PDB entry 6D9Q | X-ray diffraction, 2.06 A resolution | chains A and B of the 4 polymer chains in the assembly

# Chain A (and B)
Protein: Hypoxanthine phosphoribosyltransferase
Organism: Bacillus anthracis
Notes: EC 2.4.2.8; chain B of this document is another copy of the same molecule, construct and numbering; everything in this record applies to it too
UniProtKB: A0A1S0QLD4 (A0A1S0QLD4_BACAN); numbering as in UniProt (aligned over 1-180)
Chain sequence (183 residues; numbered -2 to 180; the number before each row is that of its first residue; numbers below 1 keep their minus sign (Ser-2 is residue -2)):
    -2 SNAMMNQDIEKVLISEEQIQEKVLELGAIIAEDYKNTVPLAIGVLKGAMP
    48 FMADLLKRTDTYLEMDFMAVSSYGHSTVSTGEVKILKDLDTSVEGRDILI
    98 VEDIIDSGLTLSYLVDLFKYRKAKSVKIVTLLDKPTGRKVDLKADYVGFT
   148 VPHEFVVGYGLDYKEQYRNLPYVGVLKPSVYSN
Disordered / not traced: -2 to -1 (chain B: -2 to -1, 180)
Differences from the reference sequence: expression tag (-2 to 0)
Reported in the primary citation:
  - mutagenesis - K81A, K81E: decreased binding to pppGpp
  - mutagenesis - Y117C: decreased catalytic activity on PRPP

# Chain A / chain B interface
Pairs across the interface (46):
  Tyr70(A) - Asp85(B)
  Tyr70(A) - Leu86(B)  hydrogen bond (side chain-backbone)
  Tyr70(A) - Asp87(B)
  Tyr70(A) - Thr88(B)
  Tyr70(A) - Ser89(B)
  Tyr70(A) - Arg118(B)  hydrogen bond
  Ser73(A) - Ser89(B)  hydrogen bond
  Ser73(A) - Glu91(B)  hydrogen bond
  Ser76(A) - Glu91(B)
  Thr77(A) - Glu91(B)
  Glu79(A) - Ser89(B)  hydrogen bond
  Glu79(A) - Val90(B)  hydrogen bond (side chain-backbone)
  Glu79(A) - Glu91(B)  hydrogen bond (side chain-backbone)
  Glu79(A) - Arg118(B)  salt bridge
  Lys81(A) - Asp85(B)  hydrogen bond (side chain-backbone)
  Lys81(A) - Leu86(B)
  Lys81(A) - Asp87(B)  salt bridge
  Ile82(A) - Asp85(B)  hydrogen bond (backbone-side chain)
  Asp85(A) - Tyr70(B)
  Asp85(A) - Val80(B)
  Asp85(A) - Lys81(B)
  Asp85(A) - Ile82(B)  hydrogen bond (side chain-backbone)
  Leu86(A) - Tyr70(B)  hydrogen bond (backbone-side chain)
  Leu86(A) - Lys81(B)
  Asp87(A) - Tyr70(B)
  Asp87(A) - Lys81(B)  salt bridge
  Thr88(A) - Tyr70(B)
  Ser89(A) - Tyr70(B)
  Ser89(A) - Ser73(B)
  Ser89(A) - Glu79(B)
  Val90(A) - Glu79(B)  hydrogen bond (backbone-side chain)
  Glu91(A) - Ser73(B)
  Glu91(A) - Glu79(B)  hydrogen bond (backbone-side chain)
  Ser109(A) - Tyr117(B)
  Tyr110(A) - Tyr117(B)  hydrogen bond (backbone-side chain)
  Tyr110(A) - Arg118(B)  hydrogen bond
  Asp113(A) - Tyr117(B)
  Leu114(A) - Leu114(B)  hydrophobic
  Leu114(A) - Tyr117(B)  hydrogen bond (backbone-side chain)
  Tyr117(A) - Ser109(B)
  Tyr117(A) - Tyr110(B)  hydrogen bond (side chain-backbone)
  Tyr117(A) - Asp113(B)
  Tyr117(A) - Leu114(B)  hydrogen bond (side chain-backbone)
  Arg118(A) - Tyr70(B)  hydrogen bond
  Arg118(A) - Glu79(B)  salt bridge
  Arg118(A) - Tyr110(B)
Other interface residues (no listed pair), chain A (22 interface residues in all): Val80, Leu83
Other interface residues (no listed pair), chain B (24 interface residues in all): His72, Thr77, Leu83, Lys84, Lys119

# Summary
The interface between chain A and chain B involves 22 residues on one side and 24 on the other; the contacts
include 19 hydrogen bonds and 4 salt bridges. Among the polar pairs are Glu79(A)-Arg118(B), Lys81(A)-Asp87(B)
and Tyr70(A)-Leu86(B). From the paper: K81A and K81E of chain A reduce binding to pppGpp; Y117C of chain A
reduces catalytic activity on PRPP.
Chain A and chain B are both Hypoxanthine phosphoribosyltransferase (Bacillus anthracis); the structure, The
sulfate-bound crystal structure of HPRT (hypoxanthine phosphoribosyltransferase), was determined by X-ray
diffraction (same publication as 6D9R and 6D9S).
